PDB entry 4X1R | X-ray diffraction, 2.10 A resolution | chains P and U

== Chain P ==
Name: mupain-1-12
Sequence (10 residues; numbered 1 to 10; the number before each row is that of its first residue):
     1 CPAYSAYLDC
Disulfide bonds: Cys1-Cys10
Small-molecule neighbours: 1-phenylguanidine (PL0): Tyr4, Ser5, Ala6
Reported in the primary citation:
  - mutagenesis - D9A (3-10-fold): increased binding to Urokinase-type plasminogen activator (chain U)

== Chain U ==
Name: Urokinase-type plasminogen activator
From: Homo sapiens
Notes: EC 3.4.21.73; fragment: catalytic domain
UniProt: P00749 (UROK_HUMAN); the construct lacks a stretch of the UniProt sequence and is renumbered around it, so the offset changes along the chain: 16-37 = UniProt 179-200; 38-60 = UniProt 205-227; 63-97 = UniProt 234-268; 98-110 = UniProt 271-283; 5 more segments
Sequence (247 residues; each row starts with the number of its first residue; note: 1 number in that range is skipped by the numbering (no residue carries it; nothing is unmodelled there); a row labelled like 37A-37D holds insertion residues (37A, then the next letters in order)):
    16 IIGGEFTTIENQPWFAAIYRRH
37A-37D RGGS
    38 VTYVCGGSLISPCWVISATHCFI
60A-60C DYP
    61 KK
   62A E
    63 DYIVYLGRSRLNSNTQGEMKFEVENLILHKDYSAD
97A-97B TL
    98 AYHNDIALLKIRS
110A-110D KEGR
   111 CAQPSRTIQTIALPSMYNDPQFGTSCEITGFGKEQSTDYLYPEQLKMTVV
   161 KLISHRECQQ
170A-170B PH
   171 YYGSEVTTKMLCAAD
185A-185B PQ
   186 WKTDSCQGDSGGPLVCSLQGRMTLTGIVSWGR
   219 GCALK
  223A D
   224 KPGVYTRVSHFLPWIRSHTKE
Disulfide bonds: Cys42-Cys58, Cys50-Cys111, Cys136-Cys201, Cys168-Cys182, Cys191-Cys220
Differences from the reference sequence: engineered mutation Tyr99 (His272 in P00749), Ala122 (Cys299 in P00749), Gln145 (Asn322 in P00749)
Small-molecule neighbours: 1-phenylguanidine (PL0): Asp189, Ser190, Cys191, Gln192, Val213, Ser214, Trp215, Gly216, Arg217, Gly219, Cys220, Ala221, Lys224, Pro225, Gly226
Swiss-Prot annotation at these positions:
  - active site (Charge relay system): His57, Asp102, Ser195
  - modified residue: Ser146 (Phosphoserine)
Reported in the primary citation:
  - binding site for 1-phenylguanidine: Asp189, Ser190

== How chain P and chain U interact ==
Contacting residue pairs - 29 pairs, chain P then chain U:
  Pro2(P) - Ala96(U)  hydrophobic
  Pro2(P) - Asp97(U)
  Pro2(P) - Thr97A(U)
  Pro2(P) - Leu97B(U)
  Pro2(P) - Ala98(U)
  Pro2(P) - Tyr99(U)  hydrophobic
  Ala3(P) - Thr97A(U)  hydrogen bond (backbone-backbone)
  Tyr4(P) - Leu97B(U)  hydrogen bond (backbone-backbone)
  Tyr4(P) - Trp215(U)
  Tyr4(P) - Gly216(U)  hydrogen bond (backbone-backbone)
  Tyr4(P) - Arg217(U)  hydrogen bond
  Ser5(P) - Tyr99(U)  hydrogen bond
  Ala6(P) - Cys191(U)
  Ala6(P) - Gln192(U)
  Ala6(P) - Gly193(U)  hydrogen bond (backbone-backbone)
  Ala6(P) - Ser214(U)
  Tyr7(P) - Arg35(U)  hydrogen bond
  Tyr7(P) - Val41(U)
  Tyr7(P) - Cys42(U)  hydrophobic
  Tyr7(P) - His57(U)
  Tyr7(P) - Cys58(U)  hydrogen bond (side chain-backbone)
  Tyr7(P) - Gln192(U)
  Tyr7(P) - Ser195(U)
  Leu8(P) - Tyr40(U)
  Leu8(P) - Val41(U)
  Leu8(P) - Tyr151(U)
  Leu8(P) - Gln192(U)  hydrogen bond (backbone-side chain)
  Asp9(P) - Arg35(U)  salt bridge
  Cys10(P) - Gln192(U)  hydrogen bond (backbone-side chain)
Other interface residues (no listed pair), chain U (23 interface residues in all): Asp60A, Tyr172
Interface features reported in the paper:
  - residue pairs: Tyr99(U)-Ser5(P) (hydrogen bond)
  - interface residues, chain U: Arg35(U), Val41(U), Leu97B(U), Tyr99(U), Gln192(U), Trp215(U), Arg217(U)

== In short ==
Chain P and chain U form an interface of 9 and 23 residues respectively, with 10 hydrogen bonds and 1 salt
bridge. Among the polar pairs are Asp9(P)-Arg35(U), Tyr4(P)-Arg217(U) and Ser5(P)-Tyr99(U). The authors report
a hydrogen bond between Tyr99(U) and Ser5(P). From the paper: a binding site for 1-phenylguanidine at
Asp189(U) and Ser190(U); D9A of chain P increases binding to Urokinase-type plasminogen activator (chain U).
Here chain P is mupain-1-12 and chain U is Urokinase-type plasminogen activator (Homo sapiens). Entry 4X1R
(The crystal structure of mupain-1-12 in complex with murinised human uPA at pH7.4) was determined by X-ray
diffraction together with 4X1S, 4X1N and 4X1Q from the same study.
